Entry 6QCC (electron microscopy, 3.22 A resolution); this record covers chains A and B.

== Chain A ==
Protein: Large coat-protein subunit
From: Broad bean stain virus
Reference sequence: D0PSV7 (D0PSV7_9SECO); residues 1-377 here correspond to UniProt positions 399-775 (UniProt number = residue number + 398)
Sequence (377 residues; numbered 1 to 377; the number before each row is that of its first residue):
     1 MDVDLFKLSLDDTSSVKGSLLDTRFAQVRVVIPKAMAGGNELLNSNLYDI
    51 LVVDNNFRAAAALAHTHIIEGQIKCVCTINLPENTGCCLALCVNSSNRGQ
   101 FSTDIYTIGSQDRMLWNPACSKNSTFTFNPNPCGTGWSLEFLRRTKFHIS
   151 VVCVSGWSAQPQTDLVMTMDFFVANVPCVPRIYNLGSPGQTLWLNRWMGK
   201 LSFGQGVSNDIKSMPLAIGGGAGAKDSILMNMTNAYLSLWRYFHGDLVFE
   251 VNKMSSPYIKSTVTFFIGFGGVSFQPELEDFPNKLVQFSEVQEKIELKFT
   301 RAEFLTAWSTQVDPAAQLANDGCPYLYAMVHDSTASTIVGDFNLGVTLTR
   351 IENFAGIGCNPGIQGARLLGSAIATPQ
Disordered / not traced: 371-377
Sequence notes: conflict S45 (Asn443 in D0PSV7), D54 (Gly452 in D0PSV7), G134 (Ser532 in D0PSV7), Q275 (Glu673 in D0PSV7)

== Chain B ==
Protein: Small coat-protein subunit
From: Broad bean stain virus
Reference sequence: D0PSV7 (D0PSV7_9SECO); residues 378-592 here correspond to UniProt positions 776-990 (UniProt number = residue number + 398)
Sequence (215 residues; numbered 378 to 592; the number before each row is that of its first residue):
   378 NAVVRSSPGIYSNCFSLRAPLKPDGPKSFTCDLMGGGVVTDGDTGWQVTV
   428 RNTPVSNLLRTAAWKRGTVHVQVVLAGASVKRSDWDSTVQIFLRQSMATS
   478 SYDAKIWDICQPGAAMLEFSFDVVGPNSGFEMWDSNWASQTSWFLEFLIS
   528 NPAQNTLFEVNLRLDENFSVAGTTLMPPFVLDRVSVARPLLGKQTKTVAR
   578 SARVVRETKEASESP
Disordered / not traced: 560-592
Sequence notes: conflict V381 (Ile779 in D0PSV7), P403 (Leu801 in D0PSV7), V575 (Ile973 in D0PSV7)
What the authors report for this chain:
  - conformationally variable residues: N378

== Interface between chain A and chain B ==
Residue-residue contacts (74; chain A residue first):
  N94(A) - T550(B)
  N94(A) - L552(B)
  S95(A) - G549(B)
  S95(A) - T550(B)  hydrogen bond (backbone-backbone)
  S96(A) - T550(B)  hydrogen bond (backbone-backbone)
  S96(A) - T551(B)
  S96(A) - L552(B)
  N97(A) - T551(B)
  N97(A) - L552(B)
  R98(A) - G412(B)
  R98(A) - W510(B)
  R98(A) - T551(B)
  R98(A) - L552(B)  hydrogen bond (backbone-backbone)
  R98(A) - M553(B)
  G99(A) - P554(B)
  Q100(A) - P554(B)
  F101(A) - L552(B)  hydrophobic
  F101(A) - M553(B)
  F101(A) - P554(B)
  S102(A) - M553(B)  hydrogen bond (backbone-backbone)
  I108(A) - L552(B)  hydrophobic
  Q111(A) - G549(B)
  Q111(A) - T550(B)  hydrogen bond (side chain-backbone)
  N131(A) - N504(B)  hydrogen bond
  P132(A) - W441(B)
  C133(A) - W441(B)  hydrophobic
  C133(A) - N504(B)  hydrogen bond
  C133(A) - S505(B)  hydrogen bond (backbone-side chain)
  C133(A) - F507(B)  hydrophobic
  F141(A) - W441(B)  hydrophobic
  F141(A) - W514(B)
  R144(A) - N513(B)  hydrogen bond (side chain-backbone)
  R144(A) - W514(B)
  T145(A) - M509(B)
  H148(A) - L552(B)
  R181(A) - A548(B)
  I182(A) - F507(B)  hydrophobic
  I182(A) - S546(B)
  Y183(A) - S546(B)
  Y183(A) - V547(B)  hydrogen bond (backbone-backbone)
  N184(A) - E543(B)
  N184(A) - F545(B)
  N184(A) - S546(B)
  L185(A) - L541(B)  hydrophobic
  L185(A) - D542(B)
  L185(A) - F545(B)  hydrogen bond (backbone-backbone)
  G186(A) - E543(B)  hydrogen bond (backbone-backbone)
  D226(A) - V557(B)
  D226(A) - L558(B)
  S227(A) - P555(B)
  S227(A) - F556(B)
  I228(A) - N429(B)
  I228(A) - P555(B)
  I228(A) - F556(B)  hydrogen bond (backbone-backbone)
  I228(A) - L558(B)  hydrophobic
  L229(A) - P555(B)  hydrophobic
  M230(A) - T438(B)
  M230(A) - F556(B)  hydrophobic
  N231(A) - T438(B)
  N231(A) - T550(B)
  M232(A) - T438(B)
  M232(A) - V547(B)  hydrophobic
  M232(A) - G549(B)
  M232(A) - T550(B)
  A235(A) - L435(B)  hydrophobic
  A235(A) - T438(B)
  Y236(A) - L435(B)
  S238(A) - P431(B)
  L239(A) - L435(B)  hydrophobic
  C359(A) - I387(B)  hydrophobic
  N360(A) - P431(B)
  G362(A) - P431(B)
  Q364(A) - L558(B)
  Q364(A) - D559(B)  hydrogen bond (side chain-backbone)
Other interface residues (no listed pair), chain A (44 interface residues in all): T107, S110, G134, E140, P361
Other interface residues (no listed pair), chain B (37 interface residues in all): T430, N434, A439, A440, R443

== In short ==
The interface between chain A and chain B involves 44 residues on one side and 37 on the other, with 14
hydrogen bonds. Polar pairs include Q111(A)-T550(B), N131(A)-N504(B) and C133(A)-N504(B). From the paper:
conformational variability at N378(B).
Here chain A is Large coat-protein subunit and chain B is Small coat-protein subunit, both from Broad bean
stain virus. Entry 6QCC (Cryo-EM Atomic Structure of Broad Bean Stain Virus (BBSV)) was determined by electron
microscopy.
